8Z9R - chains B and D of the 11 polymer chains in the assembly; structure by electron microscopy, 2.58 A resolution.

[Chain B]
Name: RNA-directed RNA polymerase catalytic subunit
Source organism: Thogoto virus (isolate SiAr 126)
Notes: EC 2.7.7.48
UniProtKB: O41353 (RDRP_THOGV); numbering as in UniProt (aligned over 1-710)
Amino-acid sequence (710 residues; numbered 1 to 710; the number before each row is that of its first residue):
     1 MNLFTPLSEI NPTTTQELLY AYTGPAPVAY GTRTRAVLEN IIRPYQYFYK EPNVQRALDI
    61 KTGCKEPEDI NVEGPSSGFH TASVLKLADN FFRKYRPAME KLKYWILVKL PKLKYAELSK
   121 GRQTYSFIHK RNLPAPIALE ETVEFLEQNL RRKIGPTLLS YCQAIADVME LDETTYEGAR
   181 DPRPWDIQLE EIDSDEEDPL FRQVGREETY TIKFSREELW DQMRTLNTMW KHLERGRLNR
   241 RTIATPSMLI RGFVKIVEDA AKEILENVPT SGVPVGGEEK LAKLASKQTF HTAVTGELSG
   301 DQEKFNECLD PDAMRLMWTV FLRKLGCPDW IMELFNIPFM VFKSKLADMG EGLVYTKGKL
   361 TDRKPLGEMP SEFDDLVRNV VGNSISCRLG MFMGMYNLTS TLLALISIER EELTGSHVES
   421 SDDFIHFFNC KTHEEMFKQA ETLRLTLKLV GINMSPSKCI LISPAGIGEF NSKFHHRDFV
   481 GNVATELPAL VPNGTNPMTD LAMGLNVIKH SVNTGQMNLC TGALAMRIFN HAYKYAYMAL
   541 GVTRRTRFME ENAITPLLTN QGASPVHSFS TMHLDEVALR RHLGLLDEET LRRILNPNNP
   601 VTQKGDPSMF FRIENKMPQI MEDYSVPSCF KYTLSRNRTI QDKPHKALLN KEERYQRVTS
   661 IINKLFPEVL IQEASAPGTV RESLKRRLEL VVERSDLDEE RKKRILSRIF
Disordered / not traced: 181-208, 639-644
Differences from the reference sequence: conflict Leu7 (Arg in O41353), Trp230 (Cys in O41353)

[Chain D]
Molecule: 18-nt RNA strand
Sequence (18 nucleotides; row label = number of the first residue in the row):
     1 AGAGAAAUCA AGGCAGUU
Disordered / not traced: 13-18

[Interface between chain B and chain D]
Residue-residue contacts (13; chain B residue first):
  Tyr30(B) - G4(D)  sugar contact
  Tyr30(B) - A6(D)  phosphate contact
  Tyr30(B) - A7(D)  base contact
  Tyr30(B) - U8(D)  sugar contact
  Gly31(B) - A7(D)  phosphate contact
  Gly31(B) - U8(D)  phosphate contact
  Thr32(B) - A7(D)  phosphate contact
  Thr32(B) - U8(D)  phosphate contact
  Arg35(B) - A6(D)  hydrogen bond to the sugar
  Arg35(B) - A7(D)  salt bridge to the phosphate
  Val354(B) - A7(D)  sugar contact
  Val354(B) - U8(D)  phosphate contact
  Arg363(B) - U8(D)  phosphate contact
Also at the interface, not in a pair above, chain B (7 interface residues in all): Arg240
Also at the interface, not in a pair above, chain D (5 interface residues in all): A5

[Summary]
7 residues of chain B face 5 of chain D across their interface, with 1 hydrogen bond and 1 salt bridge. Among
the polar pairs are Arg35(B)-A6(D) and Arg35(B)-A7(D).
Chain B is RNA-directed RNA polymerase catalytic subunit (Thogoto virus (isolate SiAr 126)) and chain D is an
18-nt RNA strand; the structure, Cryo-EM structure of Thogoto virus polymerase in a replication
elongation-reception conformation, was determined by electron microscopy, deposited together with 8Z85, 8Z8J,
8Z8N, 8Z8X, 8Z90, 8Z97 and 3 further entries.
